Entry 7V9M (electron microscopy, 3.29 A resolution); this record covers chains B and N of the 6 polymer chains in the assembly.

== Chain B ==
Name: Guanine nucleotide-binding protein G(I)/G(S)/G(T) subunit beta-1
Organism: Rattus norvegicus
UniProt: P54311 (GBB1_RAT); residue numbers follow UniProt; this construct covers 2-340
Amino-acid sequence (371 residues; row label = number of the first residue in the row; numbers below 1 keep their minus sign (Met-4 is residue -4)):
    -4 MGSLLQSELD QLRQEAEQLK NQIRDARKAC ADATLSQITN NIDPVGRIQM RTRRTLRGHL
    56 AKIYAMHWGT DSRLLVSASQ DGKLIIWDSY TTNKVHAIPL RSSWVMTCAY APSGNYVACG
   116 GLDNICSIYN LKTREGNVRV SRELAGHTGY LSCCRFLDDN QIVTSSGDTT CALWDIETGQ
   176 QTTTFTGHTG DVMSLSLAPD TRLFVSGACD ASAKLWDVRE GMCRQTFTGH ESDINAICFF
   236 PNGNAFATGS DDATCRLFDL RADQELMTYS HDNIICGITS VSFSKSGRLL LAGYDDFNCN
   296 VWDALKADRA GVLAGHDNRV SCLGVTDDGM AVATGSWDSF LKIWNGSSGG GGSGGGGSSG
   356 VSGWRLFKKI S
Not modelled in the structure: -4 to 2, 341-366
Construct notes: initiating methionine (-4); expression tag (-3 to 1, 341-366)
Swiss-Prot annotation at these positions:
  - modified residue: Ser2 (N-acetylserine), His266 (Phosphohistidine)

== Chain N ==
Name: Nanobody-35
Organism: synthetic construct
Notes: antibody fragment or engineered binder
Amino-acid sequence (140 residues; numbered -1 to 138; the number before each row is that of its first residue; numbers below 1 keep their minus sign (Met-1 is residue -1)):
    -1 MAQVQLQESG GGLVQPGGSL RLSCAASGFT FSNYKMNWVR QAPGKGLEWV SDISQSGASI
    59 SYTGSVKGRF TISRDNAKNT LYLQMNSLKP EDTAVYYCAR CPAPFTRDCF DVTSTTYAYR
   119 GQGTQVTVSS HHHHHHEPEA
Not modelled in the structure: -1 to 0, 127-138

== Chain B / chain N interface ==
Pairs across the interface - 22 pairs, chain B then chain N:
  Arg8(B) with Gln120(N), hydrogen bond
  Lys15(B) with Gln1(N), hydrogen bond
  Cys204(B) with Ala116(N); Tyr117(N)
  Asp205(B) with Ala116(N); Tyr117(N)
  Ala206(B) with Tyr117(N), hydrogen bond (backbone-side chain)
  Thr223(B) with Gln1(N)
  His225(B) with Val2(N)
  Glu226(B) with Val2(N); Gly26(N); Phe27(N); Thr28(N), hydrogen bond; Tyr32(N), hydrogen bond; Arg98(N), hydrogen bond (backbone-side chain)
  Ser227(B) with Arg98(N); Pro100(N), hydrogen bond (side chain-backbone); Tyr117(N), hydrogen bond (backbone-side chain)
  Asp228(B) with Tyr117(N), hydrogen bond (backbone-side chain)
  Asp246(B) with Pro102(N)
  Asp247(B) with Pro102(N)
  Ile270(B) with Phe103(N)
Interface residues without a listed pair, chain B (15 interface residues in all): Glu12, Thr184
Interface residues without a listed pair, chain N (15 interface residues in all): Gln3, Ala101

== Summary ==
The chain B/chain N interface involves 15 residues from each chain; the contacts include 9 hydrogen bonds.
Polar pairs include Arg8(B)-Gln120(N), Lys15(B)-Gln1(N) and Ala206(B)-Tyr117(N).
Here chain B is Guanine nucleotide-binding protein G(I)/G(S)/G(T) subunit beta-1 (Rattus norvegicus) and chain
N is Nanobody-35 (synthetic construct). Entry 7V9M (Cryo-EM structure of the GHRH-bound human GHRHR splice
variant 1 complex) was determined by electron microscopy together with 7V9L from the same study.
